PDB entry 6O5F | X-ray diffraction, 2.50 A resolution | chains A and B of the 4 polymer chains in the assembly

== Chain A (and B) ==
Name: ATP-dependent RNA helicase DDX3X
From: Homo sapiens
Notes: EC 3.6.4.13; chain B of this document is another copy of the same molecule, construct and numbering; everything in this record applies to it too
UniProt: O00571 (DDX3X_HUMAN); residues 132-607 here = UniProt positions 132-607
Amino-acid sequence (476 residues; numbered 132 to 607; the number before each row is that of its first residue):
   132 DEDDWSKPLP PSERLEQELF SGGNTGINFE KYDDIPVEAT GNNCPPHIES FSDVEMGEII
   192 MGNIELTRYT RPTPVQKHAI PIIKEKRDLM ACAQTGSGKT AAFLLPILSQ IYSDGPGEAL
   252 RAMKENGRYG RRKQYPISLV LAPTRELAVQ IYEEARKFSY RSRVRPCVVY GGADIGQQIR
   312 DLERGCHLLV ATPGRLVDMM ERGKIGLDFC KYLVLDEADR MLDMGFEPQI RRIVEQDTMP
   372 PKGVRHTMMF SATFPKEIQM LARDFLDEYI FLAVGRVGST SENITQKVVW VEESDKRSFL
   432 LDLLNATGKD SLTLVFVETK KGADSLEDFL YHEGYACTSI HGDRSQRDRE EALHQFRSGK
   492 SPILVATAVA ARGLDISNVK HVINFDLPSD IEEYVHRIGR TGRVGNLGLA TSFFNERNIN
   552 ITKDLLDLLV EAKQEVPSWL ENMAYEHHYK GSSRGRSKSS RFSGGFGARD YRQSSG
Unresolved in the structure: 132-133, 152-161, 255-263, 406-412, 504-507, 581-607
Swiss-Prot annotation at these positions:
  - region: Pro139 to Gly172 (Interaction with CHUK), Ala250 to Arg259 (Involved in stimulation of ATPase activity by DNA and RNA, nucleic acid binding and unwinding and HIV-1 replication)
  - motif: Glu180 to Lys208 (Q motif), Asp347 to Asp350 (DEAD box)
  - binding site (ATP): Tyr200 to Gln207, Ala224 to Thr231
  - modified residue: Ser181 (Phosphoserine), Ser183 (Phosphoserine), Ser240 (Phosphoserine), Ser269 (Phosphoserine), Ser429 (Phosphoserine), Thr438 (Phosphothreonine), Ser442 (Phosphoserine), Ser456 (Phosphoserine), Thr469 (Phosphothreonine), Ser470 (Phosphoserine), Ser520 (Phosphoserine), Thr542 (Phosphothreonine), Ser543 (Phosphoserine), Arg592 (Omega-N-methylarginine), Ser594 (Phosphoserine), Ser605 (Phosphoserine)
  - cross-link: Lys215 (Glycyl lysine isopeptide (Lys-Gly) (interchain with G-Cter in SUMO2))
  - natural variant: Ile214 (I214T: In MRXSSB), Ala233 (A233V: In MRXSSB; deletion: In MRXSSB), Leu235 (L235P: In MRXSSB), Arg294 (R294T: In a breast cancer sample), Val300 (V300F: In MRXSSB), Arg326 (R326H: In MRXSSB), Arg351 (R351Q: In MRXSSB), Arg362 (R362C: In MRXSSB), Arg376 (R376C: In MRXSSB), Leu392 (L392P: In MRXSSB), Gln417 (Q417P: In MRXSSB), Arg475 (R475G: In MRXSSB), 9 further natural variant entries in UniProt
  - mutagenesis: Lys138 (K138R: Partial loss of ubiquitination by RNF39), Pro142 to Glu144 (Loss of interaction with TRAF3, reduced TRAF3 'K-63'-linked autoubiquitination), Ser152 (S152A: Reduces total phosphorylation by 60%. No effect on interaction with IKBKE), Lys162 (K162R: Partial loss of ubiquitination by RNF39), Ser181 (S181A: Greatly impairs phosphorylation by TBK1 and fails to synergize with TBK1 in IFNB1 induction; when associated with A-183; A-240 and A-269), Ser183 (S183A: Greatly impairs phosphorylation by TBK1 and fails to synergize with TBK1 in IFN-beta induction; when associated with A-181; A-240 and A-269), Tyr200 (Y200A: No effect on general translation; when associated with A-207; A-230; A-347 and A-348), Gln207 (Q207A: Does not promote the translation of HIV-1 RNA. No effect on general translation; when associated with A-200; A-230: A-347 and A-348), Lys230 (K230A: No effect on general translation; when associated with A-200; A-207; A-347 and A-348; K230E: Complete loss of ATPase and RNA-unwinding activities. Loss of HIV-1 mRNA nuclear export ...), Ser240 (S240A: Greatly impairs phosphorylation by TBK1 and fails to synergize with TBK1 in IFN-beta induction; when associated with A-181; A-183 and A-269), Ser269 (S269A: Greatly impairs phosphorylation by TBK1 and fails to synergize with TBK1 in IFN-beta induction; when associated with A-181; A-183 and A-240), Thr275 to Glu277 (Increased NF-kappa-B-mediated transcriptional activity, contrary to wild-type which is inhibitory in this experimental setting), 10 further mutagenesis entries in UniProt
Reported in the primary citation:
  - binding site for the 28-nt RNA strand: Ser181, Ser183, Thr201, Arg202, Lys451, Gly473, Arg480, Thr498, His578, His579
  - binding site for the 28-nt RNA strand: Ser520, Asn551

== Interface between chain A and chain B ==
Residue-residue contacts (8):
  Asp135(A) with Ser137(B)
  Lys138(A) with Ser244(B), hydrogen bond (side chain-backbone)
  Glu186(A) with Glu189(B); Arg292(B), salt bridge
  Gly188(A) with Glu189(B)
  Glu189(A) with Gly188(B)
  Ser244(A) with Lys138(B), hydrogen bond
  Arg292(A) with Glu186(B), salt bridge
Interface residues without a listed pair, chain A (8 interface residues in all): Ser137
Interface residues without a listed pair, chain B (8 interface residues in all): Asp135

== Summary ==
The chain A/chain B interface involves 8 residues from each chain, with 2 hydrogen bonds and 2 salt bridges.
Polar pairs include Glu186(A)-Arg292(B) and Lys138(A)-Ser244(B). From UniProt: 16 ATP-binding residues and 28
mutagenesis sites on chain A. From the paper: a binding site for the 28-nt RNA strand at Ser181(A), Ser183(A)
and Thr201(A) among others.
Chain A and chain B are both ATP-dependent RNA helicase DDX3X (Homo sapiens); the structure, Crystal structure
of DEAD-box RNA helicase DDX3X at pre-unwound state, was determined by X-ray diffraction.
